4ELY - chains C and D of the 4 polymer chains in the assembly; structure by X-ray diffraction, 1.93 A resolution.

== Chain C (and D) ==
Molecule: CcdB
From: Aliivibrio fischeri
Notes: chain D of this document is another copy of the same molecule, construct and numbering; everything in this record applies to it too
UniProt: Q84B82 (Q84B82_VIBFI); residue numbers follow UniProt; this construct covers 1-105
Chain sequence (105 residues; row label = number of the first residue in the row):
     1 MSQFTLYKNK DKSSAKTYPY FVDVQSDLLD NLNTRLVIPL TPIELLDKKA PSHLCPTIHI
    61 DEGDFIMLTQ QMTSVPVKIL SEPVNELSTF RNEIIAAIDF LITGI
Disordered / not traced: 1, 45-50

== How chain C and chain D interact ==
Contacting residue pairs (43):
  Gln3(C) - Ile102(D)  hydrogen bond (side chain-backbone)
  Val24(C) - Ile102(D)
  Gln25(C) - Leu101(D)
  Ser26(C) - Phe100(D)
  Ser26(C) - Leu101(D)  hydrogen bond (backbone-backbone)
  Ser26(C) - Ile102(D)
  Ser26(C) - Gly104(D)
  Leu29(C) - Phe100(D)  hydrophobic
  Leu29(C) - Leu101(D)  hydrophobic
  Leu32(C) - Leu54(D)  hydrophobic
  Thr34(C) - Gln70(D)
  Leu36(C) - Met72(D)  hydrophobic
  Leu36(C) - Leu101(D)  hydrophobic
  Leu36(C) - Ile102(D)  hydrophobic
  Leu54(C) - Leu32(D)  hydrophobic
  Gln70(C) - Leu32(D)
  Gln70(C) - Thr34(D)
  Gln70(C) - Ser74(D)  hydrogen bond (backbone-side chain)
  Gln71(C) - Ser74(D)
  Met72(C) - Leu36(D)
  Met72(C) - Met72(D)  hydrophobic
  Met72(C) - Thr73(D)
  Met72(C) - Ser74(D)  hydrogen bond (backbone-backbone)
  Thr73(C) - Met72(D)
  Thr73(C) - Thr73(D)  hydrogen bond
  Ser74(C) - Gln70(D)  hydrogen bond (side chain-backbone)
  Ser74(C) - Gln71(D)
  Ser74(C) - Met72(D)  hydrogen bond (backbone-backbone)
  Ile95(C) - Ile102(D)  hydrophobic
  Ile98(C) - Ile102(D)  hydrophobic
  Phe100(C) - Ser26(D)
  Phe100(C) - Leu29(D)  hydrophobic
  Leu101(C) - Gln25(D)
  Leu101(C) - Ser26(D)  hydrogen bond (backbone-backbone)
  Leu101(C) - Leu29(D)  hydrophobic
  Leu101(C) - Leu36(D)  hydrophobic
  Ile102(C) - Gln3(D)  hydrogen bond (backbone-side chain)
  Ile102(C) - Val24(D)
  Ile102(C) - Ser26(D)
  Ile102(C) - Leu36(D)  hydrophobic
  Ile102(C) - Ile95(D)  hydrophobic
  Gly104(C) - Ser26(D)
  Gly104(C) - Leu28(D)
Other interface residues (no listed pair), chain C (23 interface residues in all): Leu28, Arg91, Thr103
Other interface residues (no listed pair), chain D (23 interface residues in all): Arg91, Ile98, Thr103

== Summary ==
Chain C and chain D each contribute 23 residues to their interface, with 9 hydrogen bonds. Among the polar
pairs are Gln3(C)-Ile102(D), Gln70(C)-Ser74(D) and Thr73(C)-Thr73(D).
Chain C and chain D are both CcdB (Aliivibrio fischeri); the structure, Ccdbvfi:gyra14ec, was determined by
X-ray diffraction together with 4ELZ from the same study.
